Entry 3FKI (X-ray diffraction, 3.88 A resolution); this record covers chains A and E of the 12 polymer chains in the assembly.

# Chain A
Molecule: DNA-directed RNA polymerase II subunit RPB1
Source organism: Saccharomyces cerevisiae
Notes: EC 2.7.7.6
Reference sequence: P04050 (RPB1_YEAST); residues 1-1733 here = UniProt positions 1-1733
Sequence (1733 residues; each row starts with the number of its first residue):
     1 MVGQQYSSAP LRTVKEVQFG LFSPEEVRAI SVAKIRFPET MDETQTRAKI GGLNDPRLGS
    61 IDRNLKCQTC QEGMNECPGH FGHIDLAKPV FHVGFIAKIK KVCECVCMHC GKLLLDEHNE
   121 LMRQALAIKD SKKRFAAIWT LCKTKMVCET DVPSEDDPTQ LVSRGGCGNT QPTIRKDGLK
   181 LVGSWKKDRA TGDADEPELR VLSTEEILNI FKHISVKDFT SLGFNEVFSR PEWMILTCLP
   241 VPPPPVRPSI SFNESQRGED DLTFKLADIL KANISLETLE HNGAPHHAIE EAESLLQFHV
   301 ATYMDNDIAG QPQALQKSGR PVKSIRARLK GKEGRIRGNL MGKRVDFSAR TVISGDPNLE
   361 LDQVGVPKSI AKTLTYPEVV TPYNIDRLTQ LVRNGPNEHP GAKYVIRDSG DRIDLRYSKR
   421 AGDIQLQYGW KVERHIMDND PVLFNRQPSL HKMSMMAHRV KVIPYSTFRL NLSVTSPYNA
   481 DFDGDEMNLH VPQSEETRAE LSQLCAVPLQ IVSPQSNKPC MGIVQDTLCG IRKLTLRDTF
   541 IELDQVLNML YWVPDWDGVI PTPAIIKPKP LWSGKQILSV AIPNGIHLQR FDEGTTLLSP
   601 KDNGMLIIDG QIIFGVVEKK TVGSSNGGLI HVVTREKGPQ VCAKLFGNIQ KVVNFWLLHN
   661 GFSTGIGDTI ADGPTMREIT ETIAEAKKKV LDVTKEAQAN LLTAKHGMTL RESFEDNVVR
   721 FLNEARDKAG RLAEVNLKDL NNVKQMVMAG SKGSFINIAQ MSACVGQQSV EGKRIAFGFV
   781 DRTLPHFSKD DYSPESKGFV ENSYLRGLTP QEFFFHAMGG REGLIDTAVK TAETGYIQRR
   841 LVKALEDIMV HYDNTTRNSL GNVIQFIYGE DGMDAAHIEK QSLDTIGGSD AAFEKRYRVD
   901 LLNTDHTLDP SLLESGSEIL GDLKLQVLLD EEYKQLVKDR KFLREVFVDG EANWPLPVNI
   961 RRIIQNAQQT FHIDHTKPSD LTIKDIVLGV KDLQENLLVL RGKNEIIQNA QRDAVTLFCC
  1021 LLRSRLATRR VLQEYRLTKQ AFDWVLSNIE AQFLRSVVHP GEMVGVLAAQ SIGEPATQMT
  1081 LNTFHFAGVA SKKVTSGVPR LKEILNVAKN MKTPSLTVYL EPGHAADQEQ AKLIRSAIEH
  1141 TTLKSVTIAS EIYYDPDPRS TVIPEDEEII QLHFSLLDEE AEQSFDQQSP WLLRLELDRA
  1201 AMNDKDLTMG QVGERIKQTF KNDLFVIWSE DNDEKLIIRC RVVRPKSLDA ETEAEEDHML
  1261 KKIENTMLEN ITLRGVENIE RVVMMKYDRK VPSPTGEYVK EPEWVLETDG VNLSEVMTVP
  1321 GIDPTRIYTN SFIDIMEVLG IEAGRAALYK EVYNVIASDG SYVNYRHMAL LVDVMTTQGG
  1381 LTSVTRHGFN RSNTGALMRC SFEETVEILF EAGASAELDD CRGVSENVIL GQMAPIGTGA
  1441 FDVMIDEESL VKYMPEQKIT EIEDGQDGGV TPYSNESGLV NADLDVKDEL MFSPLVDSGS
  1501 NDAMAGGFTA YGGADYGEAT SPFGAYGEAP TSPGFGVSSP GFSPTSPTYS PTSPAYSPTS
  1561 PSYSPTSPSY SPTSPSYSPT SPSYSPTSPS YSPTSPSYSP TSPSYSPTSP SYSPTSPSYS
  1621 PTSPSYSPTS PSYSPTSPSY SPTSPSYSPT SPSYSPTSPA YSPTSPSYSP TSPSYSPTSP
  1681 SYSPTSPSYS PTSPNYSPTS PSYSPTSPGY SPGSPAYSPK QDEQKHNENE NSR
Not modelled in the structure: 1, 1082-1090, 1176-1184, 1246-1253, 1455-1733
Bound ions: Zn2+ site 1: Cys67, Cys70, Cys77; Zn2+ site 2: Cys110, Cys148
Residues lining bound ligands: Mg2+ (MG): Asp481, Asp483, Asp485
Swiss-Prot annotation at these positions:
  - region: Pro248 to Asp260 (Lid loop), Asn306 to Lys323 (Rudder loop), Pro810 to Glu822 (Bridging helix)
  - binding site (Zn(2+)): Cys67, Cys70, Cys77, His80, Cys107, Cys110, Cys148, Cys167
  - binding site (Mg(2+)): Asp481, Asp483, Asp485
  - modified residue: Thr1471 (Phosphothreonine)
  - cross-link (Glycyl lysine isopeptide (Lys-Gly)): Lys695 (interchain with G-Cter in ubiquitin), Lys1246 (interchain with G-Cter in ubiquitin), Lys1350 (interchain with G-Cter in ubiquitin)
  - natural variant: Ser1653 to Pro1659 (deletion: In strain: A364A)
  - mutagenesis: Lys1246 (K1246R: Impairs ubiquitination during transcription stress)

# Chain E
Molecule: DNA-directed RNA polymerases I, II, and III subunit RPABC1
Source organism: Saccharomyces cerevisiae
Reference sequence: P20434 (RPAB1_YEAST); residues 1-215 here = UniProt positions 1-215
Sequence (215 residues; each row starts with the number of its first residue):
     1 MDQENERNIS RLWRAFRTVK EMVKDRGYFI TQEEVELPLE DFKAKYCDSM GRPQRKMMSF
    61 QANPTEESIS KFPDMGSLWV EFCDEPSVGV KTMKTFVIHI QEKNFQTGIF VYQNNITPSA
   121 MKLVPSIPPA TIETFNEAAL VVNITHHELV PKHIRLSSDE KRELLKRYRL KESQLPRIQR
   181 ADPVALYLGL KRGEVVKIIR KSETSGRYAS YRICM
Not modelled in the structure: 1

# Chain A / chain E interface
Residue-residue contacts (81):
  Leu860(A) - Gln174(E)
  Gly861(A) - Gln174(E)
  Asn862(A) - Ser173(E)
  Asn862(A) - Gln174(E)
  Val863(A) - Leu170(E)  hydrophobic
  Val863(A) - Gln174(E)  hydrogen bond (backbone-backbone)
  Val863(A) - Pro176(E)
  Gln865(A) - Tyr208(E)
  Phe866(A) - Tyr168(E)  hydrophobic
  Phe866(A) - Pro176(E)  hydrophobic
  Phe866(A) - Tyr208(E)  hydrogen bond (backbone-side chain)
  Phe866(A) - Ala209(E)
  Phe866(A) - Ser210(E)
  Phe866(A) - Tyr211(E)
  Ile867(A) - Tyr208(E)
  Gly869(A) - Thr204(E)
  Glu870(A) - Arg200(E)  salt bridge
  Glu870(A) - Ser202(E)  hydrogen bond
  Glu870(A) - Thr204(E)
  Glu870(A) - Ser205(E)  hydrogen bond (backbone-side chain)
  Glu870(A) - Tyr208(E)
  Asp871(A) - Thr204(E)  hydrogen bond
  Phe942(A) - Gly206(E)
  Phe942(A) - Arg207(E)
  Glu945(A) - Lys201(E)  salt bridge
  Val946(A) - Lys201(E)
  Val946(A) - Ser202(E)
  Phe947(A) - Glu203(E)
  Asn1004(A) - Arg167(E)
  Ile1006(A) - Glu163(E)
  Asp1013(A) - Ser205(E)
  Asp1013(A) - Arg207(E)  salt bridge
  Thr1016(A) - Gly206(E)
  Leu1017(A) - Glu203(E)
  Leu1017(A) - Thr204(E)
  Leu1017(A) - Ser205(E)
  Leu1017(A) - Gly206(E)
  Met1317(A) - Val142(E)
  Thr1318(A) - Arg11(E)
  Thr1318(A) - Arg14(E)  hydrogen bond (backbone-side chain)
  Thr1318(A) - Val141(E)
  Pro1324(A) - Val142(E)  hydrophobic
  Pro1324(A) - His147(E)
  Thr1325(A) - His146(E)
  Thr1325(A) - His147(E)  hydrogen bond (backbone-side chain)
  Thr1325(A) - Glu148(E)  hydrogen bond (backbone-backbone)
  Arg1326(A) - Glu148(E)
  Ile1327(A) - His147(E)  hydrogen bond (backbone-side chain)
  Glu1337(A) - Pro183(E)
  Val1338(A) - Ile144(E)
  Val1338(A) - Pro183(E)
  Leu1339(A) - Ile144(E)
  Leu1339(A) - His147(E)
  Leu1339(A) - Val150(E)
  Leu1339(A) - Val184(E)
  Gly1340(A) - Asp182(E)
  Gly1340(A) - Pro183(E)
  Gly1340(A) - Val184(E)
  Ile1341(A) - Arg177(E)
  Ile1341(A) - Ile178(E)  hydrophobic
  Ile1341(A) - Asp182(E)  hydrogen bond (backbone-side chain)
  Ile1341(A) - Arg212(E)
  Glu1342(A) - His153(E)
  Glu1342(A) - Ile198(E)
  Glu1342(A) - Arg200(E)  salt bridge
  Glu1342(A) - Arg212(E)  salt bridge
  Ala1343(A) - Leu149(E)  hydrophobic
  Ala1343(A) - Val150(E)  hydrophobic
  Arg1345(A) - Arg200(E)
  Tyr1349(A) - Glu203(E)  hydrogen bond
  Tyr1365(A) - Ser202(E)
  Tyr1365(A) - Glu203(E)
  Tyr1365(A) - Thr204(E)
  Arg1366(A) - Thr204(E)  hydrogen bond
  Thr1376(A) - Arg212(E)
  Thr1377(A) - Pro176(E)
  Thr1377(A) - Arg177(E)  hydrogen bond (backbone-backbone)
  Thr1377(A) - Arg212(E)
  Gln1378(A) - Arg177(E)
  Gly1379(A) - Arg177(E)
  Gly1379(A) - Gln179(E)
Interface residues without a listed pair, chain A (49 interface residues in all): Asp853, Trp954, Leu956, Ile1007, Ala1010, Ala1014, Pro1320, Tyr1328, Met1336
Interface residues without a listed pair, chain E (41 interface residues in all): Pro151, Leu164, Leu175

# In short
The interface between chain A and chain E involves 49 residues on one side and 41 on the other, with 13
hydrogen bonds and 5 salt bridges. Among the polar pairs are Glu870(A)-Arg200(E), Glu945(A)-Lys201(E) and
Asp1013(A)-Arg207(E). Chain A binds Mg2+.
Chain A is DNA-directed RNA polymerase II subunit RPB1 and chain E is DNA-directed RNA polymerases I, II, and
III subunit RPABC1, both from Saccharomyces cerevisiae; the structure, 12-Subunit RNA Polymerase II Refined
with Zn-SAD data, was determined by X-ray diffraction.
